PDB entry 5KL7 | X-ray diffraction, 1.58 A resolution | chains A and C of the 3 polymer chains in the assembly

== Chain A ==
Name: Wilms tumor protein
From: Homo sapiens
UniProt: P19544 (WT1_HUMAN), isoform P19544-2; residues 350-437 here correspond to UniProt positions 333-420 (UniProt number = residue number - 17)
Sequence (93 residues; row label = number of the first residue in the row):
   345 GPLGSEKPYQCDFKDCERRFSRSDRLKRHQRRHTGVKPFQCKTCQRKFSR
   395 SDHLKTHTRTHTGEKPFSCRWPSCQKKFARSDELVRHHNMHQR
Not modelled in the structure: 345-349, 437
Differences from the reference sequence: expression tag (345-349); engineered mutation Arg369 (Gln352 in P19544)
Metal / ion sites: Zn2+ site 1: Cys355, Cys360, His373, His377; Zn2+ site 2: Cys385, Cys388, His401, His405; Zn2+ site 3: Cys413, Cys418, His431, His435
What the authors report for this chain:
  - binding site for the 11-nt DNA strand: Arg366, Arg369, Arg372
  - conformationally variable residues: Arg366
  - contacts within the chain: Arg366-Asp368 (salt bridge)

== Chain C ==
Molecule: 11-nt DNA strand
Sequence (11 nucleotides; row label = number of the first residue in the row):
     1 TACGCCCACGC
Modified residues: 5CM (5-methyl-2'-deoxy-cytidine-5'-monophosphate) at position 3

== How chain A and chain C interact ==
Residue-residue contacts - 17 pairs, chain A then chain C:
  Arg366(A) - DT1(C)  base contact
  Arg366(A) - DA2(C)  base contact
  Ser367(A) - DT1(C)  base contact
  Asp368(A) - DT1(C)  base contact
  Asp368(A) - 5CM_3(C)  base contact
  Arg372(A) - DG4(C)  base contact
  Arg394(A) - DC5(C)  base contact
  Asp396(A) - DG4(C)  base contact
  Asp396(A) - DC5(C)  hydrogen bond to the base
  Lys399(A) - DG4(C)  phosphate contact
  Lys399(A) - DC5(C)  salt bridge to the phosphate
  Phe411(A) - DC6(C)  phosphate contact
  Arg424(A) - DA8(C)  base contact
  Ser425(A) - DC6(C)  hydrogen bond to the phosphate
  Asp426(A) - DA8(C)  hydrogen bond to the base
  Val429(A) - DC7(C)  phosphate contact
  Arg430(A) - DG10(C)  base contact
Also at the interface, not in a pair above, chain A (15 interface residues in all): Ser395, Arg403
Also at the interface, not in a pair above, chain C (10 interface residues in all): DC9

== Overview ==
15 residues of chain A and 10 residues of chain C are in contact, with 3 hydrogen bonds and 1 salt bridge.
Polar pairs include Asp396(A)-DC5(C), Asp426(A)-DA8(C) and Ser425(A)-DC6(C). From the paper: a binding site
for the 11-nt DNA strand at Arg366(A), Arg369(A) and Arg372(A); conformational variability at Arg366(A).
Chain A is Wilms tumor protein (Homo sapiens) and chain C is an 11-nt DNA strand; the structure, Wilms Tumor
Protein (WT1) ZnF2-4Q369R in complex with carboxylated DNA, was determined by X-ray diffraction (same
publication as 5KL2, 5KL3, 5KL4, 5KL5 and 5KL6).
